PDB entry 2DFS | electron crystallography, 24.00 A resolution (very low resolution: no residue pairs are listed; an interface is given only as per-side residue counts) | chains M and P of the 14 polymer chains in the assembly

# Chain M
Molecule: Myosin-5A
From: Gallus gallus
UniProt: Q02440 (MYO5A_CHICK); residue numbers follow UniProt; this construct covers 1-1080
Sequence (1080 residues; numbered 1 to 1080; the number before each row is that of its first residue):
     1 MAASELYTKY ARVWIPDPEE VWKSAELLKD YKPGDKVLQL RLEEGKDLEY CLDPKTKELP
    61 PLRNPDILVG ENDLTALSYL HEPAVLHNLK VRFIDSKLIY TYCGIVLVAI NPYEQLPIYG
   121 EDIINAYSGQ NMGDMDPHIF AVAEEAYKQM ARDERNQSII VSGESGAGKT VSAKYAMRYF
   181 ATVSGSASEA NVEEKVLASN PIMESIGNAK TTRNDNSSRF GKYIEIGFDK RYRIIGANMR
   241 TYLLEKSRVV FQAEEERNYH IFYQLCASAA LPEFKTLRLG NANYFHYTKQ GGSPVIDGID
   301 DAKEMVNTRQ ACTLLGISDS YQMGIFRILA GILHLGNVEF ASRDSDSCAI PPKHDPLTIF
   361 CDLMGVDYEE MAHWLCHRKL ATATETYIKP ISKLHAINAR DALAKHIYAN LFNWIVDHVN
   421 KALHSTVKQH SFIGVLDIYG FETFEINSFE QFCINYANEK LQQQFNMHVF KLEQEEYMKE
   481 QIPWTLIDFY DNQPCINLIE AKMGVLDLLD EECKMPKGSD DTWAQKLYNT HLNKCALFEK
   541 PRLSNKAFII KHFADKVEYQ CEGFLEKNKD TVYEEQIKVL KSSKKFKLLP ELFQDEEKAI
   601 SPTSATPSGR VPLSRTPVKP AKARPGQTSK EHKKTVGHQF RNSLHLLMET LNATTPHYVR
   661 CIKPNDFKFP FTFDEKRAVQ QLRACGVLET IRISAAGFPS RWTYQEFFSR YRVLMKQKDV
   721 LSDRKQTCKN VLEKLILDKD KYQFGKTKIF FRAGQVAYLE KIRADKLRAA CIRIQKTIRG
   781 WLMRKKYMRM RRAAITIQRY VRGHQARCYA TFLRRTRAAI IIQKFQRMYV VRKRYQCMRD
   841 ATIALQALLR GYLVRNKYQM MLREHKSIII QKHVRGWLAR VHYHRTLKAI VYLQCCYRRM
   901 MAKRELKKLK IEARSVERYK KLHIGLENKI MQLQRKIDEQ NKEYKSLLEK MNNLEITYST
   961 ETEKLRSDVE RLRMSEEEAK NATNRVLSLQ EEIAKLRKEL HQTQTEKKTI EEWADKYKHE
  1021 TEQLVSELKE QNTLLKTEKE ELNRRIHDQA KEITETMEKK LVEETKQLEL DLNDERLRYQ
Disordered / not traced: 1-4, 382-385, 595-631, 910-950
UniProt features mapped onto this chain:
  - region: Leu644 to Asp666 (Actin-binding)
  - binding site (ATP): Gly163 to Thr170

# Chain P
Molecule: Calmodulin
From: Mus musculus
UniProt: P62204 (CALM_MOUSE); numbering as in UniProt (aligned over 1-148)
Sequence (148 residues; row label = number of the first residue in the row):
     1 ADQLTEEQIA EFKEAFSLFD KDGDGTITTK ELGTVMRSLG QNPTEAELQD MINEVDADGN
    61 GTIDFPEFLT MMARKMKDTD SEEEIREAFR VFDKDGNGYI SAAELRHVMT NLGEKLTDEE
   121 VDEMIREADI DGDGQVNYEE FVQMMTAK
Disordered / not traced: 1-9

# Chain M / chain P interface
At this resolution (24 A) residue pairs are not listed: 18 residues of chain M and 34 of chain P lie at the interface.

# Overview
The interface between chain M and chain P involves 18 residues on one side and 34 on the other. Curated
annotation (UniProt) lists 8 ATP-binding residues on chain M.
Chain M is Myosin-5A (Gallus gallus) and chain P is Calmodulin (Mus musculus); the structure, 3-D structure of
Myosin-V inhibited state, was determined by electron crystallography.
